8P6W - chains H and I of the 3 polymer chains in the assembly; structure by electron microscopy, 1.90 A resolution.

Chain H:
Protein: CDK-activating kinase assembly factor MAT1
From: Homo sapiens
Reference sequence: P51948 (MAT1_HUMAN), isoform P51948-1; residues 220-309 here = UniProt positions 220-309
Amino-acid sequence (93 residues; row label = number of the first residue in the row):
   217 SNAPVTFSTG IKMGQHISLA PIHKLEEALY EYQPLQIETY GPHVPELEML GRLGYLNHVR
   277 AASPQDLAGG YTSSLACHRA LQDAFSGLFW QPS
Not modelled in the structure: 217-243, 309
Construct notes: expression tag (217-219)

Chain I:
Protein: Cyclin-H
From: Homo sapiens
Reference sequence: P51946 (CCNH_HUMAN); residues 1-323 here = UniProt positions 1-323
Amino-acid sequence (324 residues; each row starts with the number of its first residue; numbering starts at 0):
     0 XMYHNSSQKR HWTFSSEEQL ARLRADANRK FRCKAVANGK VLPNDPVFLE PHEEMTLCKY
    60 YEKRLLEFCS VFKPAMPRSV VGTACMYFKR FYLNNSVMEY HPRIIMLTCA FLACKVDEFN
   120 VSSPQFVGNL RESPLGQEKA LEQILEYELL LIQQLNFHLI VHNPYRPFEG FLIDLKTRYP
   180 ILENPEILRK TADDFLNRIA LTDAYLLYTP SQIALTAILS SASRAGITME SYLSESLMLK
   240 ENRTCLSQLL DIMKSMRNLV KKYEPPRSEE VAVLKQKLER CHSAELALNV ITKKRKGYED
   300 DDYVSKKSKH EEEEWTDDDL VESL
Not modelled in the structure: 39-43, 285-323
Construct notes: acetylation (0)
Modified / non-standard residues: ACE (acetyl group) at position 0

How chain H and chain I interact:
Contacting residue pairs (50):
  I253(H) - H3(I)
  I253(H) - N4(I)
  E254(H) - H3(I)
  T255(H) - H3(I)
  Y256(H) - K8(I)
  P258(H) - L236(I)  hydrophobic
  L269(H) - T176(I)
  G270(H) - T176(I)
  Y271(H) - D173(I)
  Y271(H) - T176(I)
  Y271(H) - R177(I)
  H274(H) - K175(I)
  H274(H) - T176(I)  hydrogen bond
  V275(H) - I172(I)  hydrophobic
  C293(H) - I172(I)  hydrophobic
  R295(H) - R165(I)
  A296(H) - R165(I)
  A296(H) - G169(I)
  A296(H) - I172(I)  hydrophobic
  L297(H) - G169(I)
  D299(H) - M1(I)
  D299(H) - R165(I)  salt bridge
  D299(H) - P166(I)
  A300(H) - P166(I)
  A300(H) - G169(I)
  A300(H) - F170(I)
  A300(H) - S210(I)
  F301(H) - F170(I)  hydrophobic
  F301(H) - D173(I)
  S302(H) - Y2(I)
  S302(H) - H3(I)  hydrogen bond
  S302(H) - S210(I)  hydrogen bond (backbone-side chain)
  G303(H) - T208(I)  hydrogen bond (backbone-side chain)
  G303(H) - S210(I)  hydrogen bond (backbone-side chain)
  G303(H) - Q211(I)  hydrogen bond (backbone-side chain)
  L304(H) - F170(I)  hydrophobic
  L304(H) - S210(I)  hydrogen bond (backbone-side chain)
  L304(H) - Q211(I)  hydrogen bond (backbone-side chain)
  L304(H) - L214(I)  hydrophobic
  L304(H) - L236(I)  hydrophobic
  F305(H) - L238(I)  hydrophobic
  W306(H) - Y2(I)
  W306(H) - K8(I)
  W306(H) - T208(I)
  W306(H) - Q211(I)  hydrogen bond (backbone-side chain)
  Q307(H) - I251(I)
  P308(H) - T12(I)
  P308(H) - F13(I)
  P308(H) - S14(I)
  P308(H) - L206(I)
Also at the interface, not in a pair above, chain H (25 interface residues in all): Q298
Also at the interface, not in a pair above, chain I (29 interface residues in all): E168, Y231, C244, L248

Overview:
The interface between chain H and chain I involves 25 residues on one side and 29 on the other, with 9
hydrogen bonds and 1 salt bridge. Polar pairs include D299(H)-R165(I), H274(H)-T176(I) and S302(H)-H3(I).
Chain H is CDK-activating kinase assembly factor MAT1 and chain I is Cyclin-H, both from Homo sapiens; the
structure, Cryo-EM structure of CAK in complex with inhibitor BS-181, was determined by electron microscopy
(same publication as 8ORM, 8P6V, 8P6X, 8P6Y, 8P6Z, 8P70 and 11 further entries).
